PDB entry 2JCC | X-ray diffraction, 2.50 A resolution | chains C and F of the 5 polymer chains in the assembly

== Chain C ==
Protein: P1049
Amino-acid sequence (9 residues; row label = number of the first residue in the row):
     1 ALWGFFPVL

== Chain F ==
Protein: TCR beta
From: Mus musculus
Amino-acid sequence (238 residues; numbered 0 to 245 plus 1 insertion-coded residue; 9 numbers in that range are skipped by the numbering (no residue carries them; nothing is unmodelled there); the number before each row is that of its first residue; numbering starts at 0):
     0 MEAAVTQSPRSKVAVTGGKVTLSCHQTNNHDYMYWYRQDTGHGLRLIHYS
    50 YVADSTEKGDIPD
    64 GYKASRPSQENFSLILELASLSQTAVYFCASSDWVSY
   105 EQYFGPGTRLTV
  116A L
   117 EDLRNVTPPKVSLFEPSKAEIANKQKATLVCLARGFFPDHVELSWWVNGK
   167 EVHSGVSTDPQAYKES
   186 NY
   189 SYALSSRLRVSATFWHNPRNHFRCQVQFHGLSEEDKWPEGSPKPVTQNIS
   239 AEAWGRA
Disordered / not traced: 0
Cystine bridges: Cys-23/Cys-92, Cys-147/Cys-212

== How chain C and chain F interact ==
Contacting residue pairs - 6 pairs, chain C then chain F:
  Phe-5(C) with Trp-97(F); Ser-99(F)
  Phe-6(C) with Tyr-31(F); Trp-97(F)
  Pro-7(C) with Trp-97(F), hydrophobic
  Val-8(C) with Trp-97(F)
Other interface residues (no listed pair), chain F (4 interface residues in all): Val-98

== In short ==
The chain C/chain F interface involves 4 residues from each chain.
Chain C is P1049 and chain F is TCR beta (Mus musculus); the structure, AH3 recognition of mutant HLA-A2
W167A, was determined by X-ray diffraction together with 2J8U and 2UWE from the same study.
